3JTR - chains A and B; structure by X-ray diffraction, 2.50 A resolution.

== Chain A ==
Molecule: Glutaryl 7-aminocephalosporanic acid acylase
Organism: Pseudomonas sp
Notes: EC 3.5.1.93
Reference sequence: A4ZVL3 (A4ZVL3_PSEU7); residues 1-169 here correspond to UniProt positions 30-198 (UniProt number = residue number + 29)
Sequence (169 residues; row label = number of the first residue in the row):
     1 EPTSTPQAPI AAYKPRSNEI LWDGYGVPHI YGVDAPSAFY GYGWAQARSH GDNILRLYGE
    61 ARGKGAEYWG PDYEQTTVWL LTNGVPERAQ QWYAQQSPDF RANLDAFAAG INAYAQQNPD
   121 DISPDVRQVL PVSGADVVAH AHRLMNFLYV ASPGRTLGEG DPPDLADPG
Unresolved in the structure: 1-5, 164-169
Sequence notes: engineered mutation Pro-168 (Gln197 in A4ZVL3)

== Chain B ==
Molecule: Glutaryl 7-aminocephalosporanic acid acylase
Organism: Pseudomonas sp
Notes: EC 3.5.1.93
Reference sequence: A4ZVL3 (A4ZVL3_PSEU7); residues 1-522 here correspond to UniProt positions 199-720 (UniProt number = residue number + 198)
Sequence (528 residues; row label = number of the first residue in the row):
     1 SNSWAVAPGK TANGNALLLQ NPHLSWTTDY FTYYEAHLVT PDFEIYGATQ IGLPVIRFAF
    61 NQRMGITNTV NGMVGATNYR LTLQDGGYLY DGQVRPFERR QASYRLRQAD GTTVDKPLEI
   121 RSSVHGPVFE RADGTAVAVR VAGLDRPGML EQYFDMITAD SFDDYEAALA RMQVPTFNIV
   181 YADREGTINY SFNGVAPKRA EGDIAFWQGL VPGDSSRYLW TETHPLDDLP RVTNPPGGFV
   241 QNSNDPPWTP TWPVTYTPKD FPSYLAPQTP HSLRAQQSVR LMSENDDLTL ERFMALQLSH
   301 RAVMADRTLP DLIPAALIDP DPEVQAAARL LAAWDREFTS DSRAALLFEE WARLFAGQNF
   361 AGQAGFATPW SLDKPVSTPY GVRDPKAAVD QLRTAIANTK RKYGAIDRPF GDASRMILND
   421 VNVPGAAGYG NLGSFRVFTW SDPDENGVRT PVHGETWVAM IEFSTPVRAY GLMSYGNSRQ
   481 PGTTHYSDQI ERVSRADFRE LLLRREQVEA AVQERTPFNF KPHHHHHH
Unresolved in the structure: 523-528
Sequence notes: expression tag (523-528)

== Interface between chain A and chain B ==
Pairs across the interface - 190 pairs, chain A then chain B:
  Gln-7(A) with Arg-184(B), hydrogen bond (backbone-side chain); Thr-465(B)
  Ala-8(A) with Arg-184(B)
  Pro-9(A) with Arg-184(B)
  Ile-10(A) with Gln-62(B); Pro-466(B), hydrophobic; Arg-504(B)
  Tyr-13(A) with Thr-40(B); Arg-505(B)
  Lys-14(A) with Pro-41(B)
  Pro-15(A) with Val-39(B); Thr-40(B); Pro-41(B)
  Asn-18(A) with Pro-517(B); Phe-518(B), hydrogen bond (backbone-backbone)
  Glu-19(A) with Arg-505(B), salt bridge; Arg-515(B), salt bridge; Thr-516(B); Phe-518(B)
  Ile-20(A) with Glu-514(B); Arg-515(B); Thr-516(B), hydrogen bond (backbone-backbone); Phe-518(B)
  Leu-21(A) with Arg-505(B); Val-508(B), hydrophobic; Val-512(B), hydrophobic; Glu-514(B); Arg-515(B)
  Trp-22(A) with Tyr-34(B); Val-512(B); Gln-513(B), hydrogen bond (backbone-backbone); Glu-514(B), hydrogen bond (backbone-backbone); Thr-516(B), hydrogen bond
  Asp-23(A) with Ala-511(B)
  Gly-24(A) with His-485(B), hydrogen bond (backbone-side chain); Ala-511(B); Gln-513(B)
  Tyr-25(A) with Asn-477(B); His-485(B); Asp-488(B); Gln-489(B); Arg-492(B), hydrogen bond; Arg-499(B)
  Gly-26(A) with Asn-477(B), hydrogen bond (backbone-side chain); His-485(B)
  Val-27(A) with Glu-35(B); Tyr-46(B); Asn-477(B)
  Pro-28(A) with Tyr-34(B); Glu-35(B); Ala-36(B); His-37(B), hydrogen bond (backbone-backbone); Asn-477(B)
  His-29(A) with His-37(B), hydrogen bond; Tyr-46(B); Leu-502(B); Val-508(B)
  Ile-30(A) with His-37(B), hydrogen bond (backbone-backbone); Leu-38(B); Val-39(B), hydrogen bond (backbone-backbone)
  Tyr-31(A) with Val-39(B); Arg-505(B); Val-508(B); Phe-518(B)
  Gly-32(A) with Val-39(B), hydrogen bond (backbone-backbone); Thr-40(B); Pro-41(B)
  Val-33(A) with Pro-41(B)
  Asp-34(A) with Thr-40(B)
  Pro-36(A) with Phe-520(B), hydrophobic
  Ser-37(A) with Phe-518(B)
  Ala-38(A) with Thr-40(B)
  Phe-39(A) with Pro-54(B); Phe-154(B), hydrophobic
  Tyr-40(A) with Phe-518(B), hydrophobic; Phe-520(B), hydrophobic
  Gly-41(A) with Phe-518(B)
  Tyr-42(A) with Ala-36(B), hydrophobic; Leu-38(B), hydrophobic; Thr-49(B); Leu-53(B); Pro-54(B); Ile-56(B)
  Trp-44(A) with Thr-516(B)
  Ala-45(A) with Tyr-34(B), hydrogen bond (backbone-side chain)
  Gln-46(A) with Tyr-34(B); Ile-51(B); Gly-52(B), hydrogen bond (side chain-backbone); Leu-53(B), hydrogen bond (side chain-backbone)
  Arg-48(A) with Gln-480(B); Glu-514(B), salt bridge
  Ser-49(A) with Tyr-34(B), hydrogen bond; Asn-477(B); Ser-478(B), hydrogen bond (backbone-side chain); Arg-479(B), hydrogen bond (backbone-backbone); Gln-480(B)
  His-50(A) with Thr-32(B); Tyr-34(B); Ile-51(B); Asn-477(B), hydrogen bond (side chain-backbone); Ser-478(B); Arg-479(B); Gln-480(B)
  Gly-51(A) with Gln-480(B)
  Asp-52(A) with Gln-480(B); Pro-481(B)
  Asn-53(A) with Asp-29(B); Ile-51(B)
  Ile-54(A) with Ile-51(B), hydrophobic; Gly-52(B)
  Leu-57(A) with Asp-29(B); Tyr-30(B); Ile-51(B), hydrophobic
  Tyr-58(A) with Gly-52(B), hydrogen bond (side chain-backbone)
  Ala-66(A) with Tyr-104(B), hydrophobic; Arg-105(B); Leu-106(B); Arg-107(B), hydrogen bond (backbone-backbone)
  Glu-67(A) with Arg-105(B), salt bridge; Arg-107(B); Thr-113(B)
  Tyr-68(A) with Arg-107(B), hydrogen bond (backbone-side chain)
  Gly-70(A) with Leu-106(B); Arg-107(B)
  Pro-71(A) with Leu-106(B); Arg-107(B)
  Glu-74(A) with Tyr-104(B), hydrogen bond; Leu-106(B); Lys-116(B), salt bridge
  Thr-77(A) with Tyr-104(B)
  Val-78(A) with Tyr-104(B)
  Trp-79(A) with Phe-129(B), hydrophobic
  Leu-81(A) with Tyr-104(B), hydrophobic; Leu-118(B), hydrophobic; Ile-120(B)
  Thr-82(A) with Ile-120(B); Pro-127(B); Phe-129(B)
  Asn-83(A) with Pro-127(B); Phe-129(B); Val-139(B)
  Arg-88(A) with Leu-144(B)
  Trp-92(A) with Gly-143(B); Leu-144(B), hydrogen bond (side chain-backbone); Arg-146(B); Pro-147(B), hydrophobic
  Gln-95(A) with Pro-147(B)
  Gln-96(A) with Pro-147(B), hydrogen bond (side chain-backbone)
  Ser-97(A) with Glu-151(B), hydrogen bond
  Phe-100(A) with Leu-150(B), hydrophobic; Glu-151(B); Phe-154(B), hydrophobic
  Leu-104(A) with Pro-54(B), hydrophobic; Leu-150(B), hydrophobic
  Ala-106(A) with Phe-520(B), hydrophobic
  Phe-107(A) with Pro-54(B), hydrophobic
  Ala-109(A) with Phe-520(B), hydrophobic
  Asp-121(A) with Gln-480(B)
  Val-137(A) with Pro-54(B), hydrophobic
  His-140(A) with Ile-51(B)
  Ala-141(A) with Leu-53(B), hydrophobic; Met-149(B), hydrophobic; Leu-150(B), hydrophobic
  Met-145(A) with Arg-57(B); Met-149(B), hydrophobic; Pro-175(B), hydrophobic; Phe-177(B), hydrophobic
  Asn-146(A) with Pro-175(B)
  Phe-147(A) with Val-141(B), hydrophobic; Leu-144(B), hydrophobic
  Leu-148(A) with Tyr-30(B), hydrophobic
  Tyr-149(A) with Leu-24(B); Phe-31(B); Gln-50(B), hydrogen bond; Val-70(B), hydrophobic; Phe-177(B), hydrophobic
  Val-150(A) with Gly-75(B); Ala-76(B); Pro-175(B)
  Ala-151(A) with Ala-76(B), hydrophobic; Val-141(B), hydrophobic
  Arg-155(A) with Asn-78(B); Arg-131(B), hydrogen bond (backbone-side chain)
  Thr-156(A) with Asn-78(B), hydrogen bond; Phe-129(B); Arg-131(B), hydrogen bond (backbone-side chain); Val-139(B)
  Leu-157(A) with Phe-129(B), hydrophobic; Arg-131(B)
  Gly-158(A) with Arg-131(B)
Other interface residues (no listed pair), chain A (89 interface residues in all): Ala-35, Ala-47, Glu-60, Lys-64, Trp-69, Val-138, His-142, Arg-143, Leu-144
Other interface residues (no listed pair), chain B (85 interface residues in all): Tyr-33, Phe-43, Val-55, Val-137, Ala-142, Tyr-153, Thr-176, Glu-509, Asn-519

== In short ==
89 residues of chain A and 85 residues of chain B are in contact, with 32 hydrogen bonds and 5 salt bridges.
Polar pairs include Glu-19(A)/Arg-505(B), Glu-19(A)/Arg-515(B) and Arg-48(A)/Glu-514(B).
Here chain A is Glutaryl 7-aminocephalosporanic acid acylase and chain B is Glutaryl 7-aminocephalosporanic
acid acylase, both from Pseudomonas sp. Entry 3JTR (Mutations in Cephalosporin Acylase Affecting Stability and
Autoproteolysis) was determined by X-ray diffraction, deposited together with 3JTQ.
